6RE5 - chains G and H of the 31 polymer chains in the assembly; structure by electron microscopy, 3.20 A resolution.

Chain G (and H):
Name: Mitochondrial ATP synthase subunit c
Source organism: Polytomella sp. Pringsheim 198.80
Notes: chain H of this document is another copy of the same molecule, construct and numbering; everything in this record applies to it too
Reference sequence: D7P7X5 (D7P7X5_9CHLO); residues 1-127 here = UniProt positions 1-127
Amino-acid sequence (127 residues; row label = number of the first residue in the row):
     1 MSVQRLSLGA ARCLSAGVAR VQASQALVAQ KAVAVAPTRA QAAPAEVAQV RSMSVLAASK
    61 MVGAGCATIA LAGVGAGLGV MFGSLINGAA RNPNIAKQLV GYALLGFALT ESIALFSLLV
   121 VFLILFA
Unresolved in the structure: 1-53

Chain G / chain H interface:
Contacting residue pairs (79):
  Ala57(G) with Leu56(H)
  Ala58(G) with Val55(H); Leu56(H), hydrophobic; Ser59(H), hydrogen bond (backbone-side chain)
  Met61(G) with Ser59(H); Lys60(H); Gly63(H); Ile124(H)
  Val62(G) with Ser59(H); Val62(H), hydrophobic; Gly63(H)
  Gly65(G) with Gly63(H); Cys66(H); Ala67(H), hydrogen bond (backbone-backbone); Ile124(H)
  Cys66(G) with Cys66(H)
  Thr68(G) with Ala67(H); Ala70(H); Ser117(H); Val120(H)
  Ile69(G) with Cys66(H)
  Leu71(G) with Ala70(H), hydrophobic; Ile113(H), hydrophobic; Phe116(H), hydrophobic; Ser117(H)
  Ala72(G) with Ala70(H); Gly73(H)
  Val74(G) with Ile113(H), hydrophobic
  Gly75(G) with Gly73(H); Gly77(H); Thr110(H)
  Ala76(G) with Gly73(H), hydrogen bond (backbone-backbone); Gly77(H)
  Leu78(G) with Leu109(H); Thr110(H); Ile113(H), hydrophobic
  Gly79(G) with Gly77(H); Val80(H); Met81(H)
  Val80(G) with Val80(H), hydrophobic
  Phe82(G) with Met81(H); Gly106(H); Leu109(H), hydrophobic; Thr110(H)
  Gly83(G) with Met81(H); Ser84(H), hydrogen bond (backbone-side chain)
  Ile86(G) with Met81(H), hydrophobic; Ser84(H); Leu85(H), hydrophobic; Leu99(H); Ala103(H), hydrophobic
  Asn87(G) with Ser84(H); Asn87(H); Gly88(H)
  Ala89(G) with Ile95(H); Leu99(H); Tyr102(H), hydrophobic
  Ala90(G) with Gly88(H); Asn92(H), hydrogen bond (backbone-side chain); Ile95(H), hydrophobic; Leu99(H), hydrophobic
  Arg91(G) with Arg91(H)
  Pro93(G) with Ile95(H), hydrophobic
  Ala96(G) with Gln98(H); Tyr102(H)
  Lys97(G) with Tyr102(H), hydrogen bond
  Val100(G) with Tyr102(H), hydrophobic
  Leu104(G) with Leu109(H), hydrophobic
  Phe107(G) with Leu109(H)
  Glu111(G) with Ser112(H), hydrogen bond; Ile113(H); Phe116(H)
  Leu118(G) with Phe116(H), hydrophobic; Val120(H), hydrophobic
  Val121(G) with Val120(H), hydrophobic
  Phe122(G) with Leu123(H), hydrophobic
  Leu125(G) with Leu123(H), hydrophobic; Ile124(H), hydrophobic
  Phe126(G) with Leu123(H), hydrophobic
Also at the interface, not in a pair above, chain G (40 interface residues in all): Ser54, Ala64, Ser84, Leu85, Ala114
Also at the interface, not in a pair above, chain H (38 interface residues in all): Ile69, Val74, Leu105, Ala127

Overview:
The interface between chain G and chain H involves 40 residues on one side and 38 on the other; the contacts
include 7 hydrogen bonds. Polar pairs include Ala58(G)-Ser59(H), Gly83(G)-Ser84(H) and Ala90(G)-Asn92(H).
Both chains are Mitochondrial ATP synthase subunit c (Polytomella sp. Pringsheim 198.80). Entry 6RE5 (Cryo-EM
structure of Polytomella F-ATP synthase, Rotary substate 2C, composite map) was determined by electron
microscopy together with 6RD4, 6RD5, 6RD6, 6RD7, 6RD8, 6RD9 and 46 further entries from the same study.
